4A0N - chains A and C; structure by X-ray diffraction, 2.74 A resolution.

== Chain A ==
Molecule: Baculoviral iap repeat-containing protein 5
Organism: Homo sapiens
Reference sequence: O15392 (BIRC5_HUMAN); residues 1-142 here = UniProt positions 1-142
Amino-acid sequence (142 residues; numbered 1 to 142; the number before each row is that of its first residue):
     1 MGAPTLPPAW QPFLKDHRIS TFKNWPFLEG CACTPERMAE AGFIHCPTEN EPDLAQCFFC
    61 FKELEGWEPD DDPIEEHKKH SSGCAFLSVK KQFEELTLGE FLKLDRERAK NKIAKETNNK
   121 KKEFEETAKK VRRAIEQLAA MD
Unresolved in the structure: 1-10, 142
Sequence notes: conflict Lys-129 (Glu in O15392)
Curated features (UniProtKB/Swiss-Prot):
  - binding site (Zn(2+)): Cys-57, Cys-60, His-77, Cys-84
  - site: Glu-126 (Interaction with FBXL7)
  - modified residue: Ser-20 (Phosphoserine), Lys-23 (N6-acetyllysine), Thr-34 (Phosphothreonine), Thr-48 (Phosphothreonine), Lys-90 (N6-acetyllysine), Lys-110 (N6-acetyllysine), Lys-112 (N6-acetyllysine), Lys-115 (N6-acetyllysine), Thr-117 (Phosphothreonine), Lys-121 (N6-acetyllysine), Lys-129 (N6-acetyllysine)
  - natural variant: Lys-129 (K129E: Loss of acetylation)
  - mutagenesis: Arg-18 (R18A: Disrupts interaction with histone H3pT3, no effect on interaction with INCENP), Lys-23 (K23R: Increases ubiquitination and blocks dissociation from centromeres; when associated with R-62; R-78 and R-79), Trp-25 (W25A: Disrupts interaction with histone H3pT3, no effect on interaction with INCENP), Cys-33 (C33R: Disrupts interaction with histone H3pT3, no effect on interaction with INCENP), Thr-34 (T34A: Loss of LAMTOR5 binding; T34E: Higher affinity for LAMTOR5 binding), Thr-48 (T48A/E: Localizes normally during mitosis but cannot support cell proliferation. Increased affinity for CDCA8/borealin), Cys-57 (C57A: Disrupts interaction with histone H3pT3, no effect on interaction with INCENP), Lys-62 (K62R: Increases ubiquitination and blocks dissociation from centromeres; when associated with R-23; R-78 and R-79), Glu-65 (E65A: Almost abolishes RAN-binding. Does not disrupt binding to AURKB or CDCA8. Disrupts mitotic spindle assembly. Does not disrupt nuclear export), Trp-67 (W67A: Disrupts interaction with histone H3pT3, no effect on interaction with INCENP), Asp-70 (D70A: No change. Loss of interaction with AURKB; when associated with A-71), Asp-71 (D71A: No change. Loss of interaction with AURKB; when associated with A-70), 7 further mutagenesis entries in UniProt
Ion coordination: Zn2+: Cys-57, Cys-60, His-77, Cys-84

== Chain C ==
Molecule: Histone H3 peptide
Amino-acid sequence (6 residues; each row starts with the number of its first residue):
     1 ARTKQT
Unresolved in the structure: 5-6
Modified positions: Thr-3 (phosphothreonine; TPO)

== Interface between chain A and chain C ==
Pairs across the interface - 18 pairs, chain A then chain C:
  Glu-51(A) / Lys-4(C)  salt bridge
  Leu-54(A) / Lys-4(C)
  Lys-62(A) / Thr-3(C)
  Glu-63(A) / Arg-2(C)
  Glu-63(A) / Thr-3(C)
  Glu-63(A) / Lys-4(C)  hydrogen bond (backbone-backbone)
  Leu-64(A) / Arg-2(C)
  Leu-64(A) / Thr-3(C)
  Glu-65(A) / Ala-1(C)
  Glu-65(A) / Arg-2(C)  hydrogen bond (backbone-backbone)
  Glu-65(A) / Lys-4(C)
  Gly-66(A) / Ala-1(C)
  Trp-67(A) / Ala-1(C)  hydrophobic
  Asp-71(A) / Ala-1(C)  hydrogen bond (side chain-backbone)
  Glu-76(A) / Ala-1(C)  hydrogen bond (side chain-backbone)
  His-80(A) / Ala-1(C)  hydrogen bond (side chain-backbone)
  His-80(A) / Arg-2(C)
  His-80(A) / Thr-3(C)

== Overview ==
Chain A and chain C form an interface of 11 and 4 residues respectively; the contacts include 5 hydrogen bonds
and 1 salt bridge. Polar contacts include Glu-51(A)/Lys-4(C), Asp-71(A)/Ala-1(C) and Glu-76(A)/Ala-1(C).
Curated annotation (UniProt) lists 4 Zn2+-binding residues and 20 mutagenesis sites on chain A.
Chain A is Baculoviral iap repeat-containing protein 5 (Homo sapiens) and chain C is Histone H3 peptide; the
structure, Crystal structure of Survivin bound to the phosphorylated N-terminal tail of histone H3, was
determined by X-ray diffraction together with 4A0I and 4A0J from the same study.
